PDB entry 5ZVT | electron microscopy, 3.30 A resolution | chains D and L of the 35 polymer chains in the assembly

Chain D (and L):
Molecule: C-terminus of outer capsid protein VP5
From: Grass carp reovirus
Notes: chain L of this document is another copy of the same molecule, construct and numbering; everything in this record applies to it too
UniProt: Q8JU67 (Q8JU67_9REOV); residues 43-648 here = UniProt positions 43-648
Amino-acid sequence (606 residues; row label = number of the first residue in the row):
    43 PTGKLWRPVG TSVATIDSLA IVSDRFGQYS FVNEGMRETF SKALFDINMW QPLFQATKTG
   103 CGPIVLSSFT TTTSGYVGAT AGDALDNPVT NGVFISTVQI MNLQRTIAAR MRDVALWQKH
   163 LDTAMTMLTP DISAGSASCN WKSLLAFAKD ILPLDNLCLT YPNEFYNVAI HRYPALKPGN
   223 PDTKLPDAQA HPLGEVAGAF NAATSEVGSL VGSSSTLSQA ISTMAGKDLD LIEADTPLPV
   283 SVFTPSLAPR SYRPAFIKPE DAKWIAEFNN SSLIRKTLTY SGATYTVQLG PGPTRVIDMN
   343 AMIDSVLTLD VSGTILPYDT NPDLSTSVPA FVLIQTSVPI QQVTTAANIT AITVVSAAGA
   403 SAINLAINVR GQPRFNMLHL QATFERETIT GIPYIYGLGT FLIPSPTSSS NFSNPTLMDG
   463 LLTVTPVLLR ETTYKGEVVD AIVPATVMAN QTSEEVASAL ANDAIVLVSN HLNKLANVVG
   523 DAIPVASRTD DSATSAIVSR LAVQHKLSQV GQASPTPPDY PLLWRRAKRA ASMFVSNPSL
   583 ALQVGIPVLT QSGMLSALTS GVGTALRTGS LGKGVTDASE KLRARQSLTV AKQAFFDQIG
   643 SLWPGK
Not modelled in the structure: 647-648

Chain D / chain L interface:
Contacting residue pairs (13):
  Lys-100(D) / Arg-147(L)
  Lys-100(D) / Thr-148(L)
  Lys-100(D) / Ala-151(L)
  Lys-100(D) / Arg-152(L)  hydrogen bond (backbone-side chain)
  Gly-102(D) / Gly-102(L)
  Cys-103(D) / Gly-102(L)
  Cys-103(D) / Cys-103(L)  hydrophobic
  Arg-147(D) / Ala-98(L)
  Arg-147(D) / Lys-100(L)
  Thr-148(D) / Lys-100(L)
  Ala-151(D) / Lys-100(L)
  Arg-152(D) / Lys-100(L)  hydrogen bond (side chain-backbone)
  Arg-152(D) / Thr-101(L)
Other interface residues (no listed pair), chain D (9 interface residues in all): Thr-101, Asn-144
Other interface residues (no listed pair), chain L (10 interface residues in all): Thr-99

In short:
9 residues of chain D face 10 of chain L across their interface, with 2 hydrogen bonds. Its one
hydrogen-bonded contact is Lys-100(D)/Arg-152(L).
Both chains are C-terminus of outer capsid protein VP5 (Grass carp reovirus). Entry 5ZVT (Structure of RNA
polymerase complex and genome within a dsRNA virus provides insights into the mechanisms ...) was determined
by electron microscopy (same publication as 5ZVS).
